2A49 - chain A; structure by X-ray diffraction, 1.43 A resolution.

Chain A:
Molecule: Beta-lactamase SHV-1
Organism: Klebsiella pneumoniae
Notes: EC 3.5.2.6
Reference sequence: P14557 (BLA1_ECOLI); residues 26-290 here correspond to UniProt positions 22-286 (UniProt number = residue number - 4)
Sequence (269 residues; numbered 26 to 296; 2 numbers in that range are skipped by the numbering (no residue carries them; nothing is unmodelled there); the number before each row is that of its first residue):
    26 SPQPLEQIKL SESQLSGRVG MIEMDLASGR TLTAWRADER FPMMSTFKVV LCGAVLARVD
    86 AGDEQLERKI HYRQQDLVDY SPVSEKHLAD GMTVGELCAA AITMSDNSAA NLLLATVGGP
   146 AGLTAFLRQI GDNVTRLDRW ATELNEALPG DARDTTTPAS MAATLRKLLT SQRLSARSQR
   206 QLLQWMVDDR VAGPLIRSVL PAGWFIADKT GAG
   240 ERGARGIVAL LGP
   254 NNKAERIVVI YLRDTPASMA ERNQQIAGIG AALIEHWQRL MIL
Disordered / not traced: 293-296
Disulfides: Cys-77/Cys-123
Glycans and other covalent adducts: N-(2-hydroxy-4-oxo-butyl)-N-(3-oxo-transpropenyl)amine (TEM) linked to Ser-70
Construct notes: engineered mutation Ala-166 (Glu162 in P14557); cloning artifact (293-296)
Small-molecule neighbours:
  - cyclohexyl-hexyl-beta-D-maltoside (MA4), molecule 1: Ala-217, Leu-220, Ile-221, Val-224, Thr-235, Arg-244, Ile-246, Asn-276, Ile-279, Ala-280
  - cyclohexyl-hexyl-beta-D-maltoside (MA4), molecule 2: Ile-221, Val-224, Leu-225, Pro-226, Ile-231, Ile-246, Ala-248, Leu-250, Val-261, Ile-263, Ile-279, Ala-280, Gly-283, Ala-284, Ile-287, Glu-288
  - TEM (N-(2-hydroxy-4-oxo-butyl)-N-(3-oxo-transpropenyl)amine): Met-69, Ser-130, Asn-132, Asn-170, Thr-235, Gly-236, Ala-237, Gly-238, Met-272

Overview:
Chain A binds cyclohexyl-hexyl-beta-D-maltoside. Compound TEM is covalently linked to Ser-70.
Chain A is Beta-lactamase SHV-1 (Klebsiella pneumoniae); the structure, Crystal structure of clavulanic acid
bound to E166A variant of SHV-1 beta-lactamase, was determined by X-ray diffraction, deposited together with
2A3U.
